1LVU - chains B and C of the 6 polymer chains in the assembly; structure by X-ray diffraction, 2.05 A resolution.

[Chain B]
Molecule: Purine nucleoside phosphorylase
Source organism: Bos taurus
Notes: EC 2.4.2.1
UniProt: P55859 (PNPH_BOVIN); residues 1001-1289 here correspond to UniProt positions 1-289 (UniProt number = residue number - 1000)
Amino-acid sequence (289 residues; numbered 1001 to 1289; the number before each row is that of its first residue):
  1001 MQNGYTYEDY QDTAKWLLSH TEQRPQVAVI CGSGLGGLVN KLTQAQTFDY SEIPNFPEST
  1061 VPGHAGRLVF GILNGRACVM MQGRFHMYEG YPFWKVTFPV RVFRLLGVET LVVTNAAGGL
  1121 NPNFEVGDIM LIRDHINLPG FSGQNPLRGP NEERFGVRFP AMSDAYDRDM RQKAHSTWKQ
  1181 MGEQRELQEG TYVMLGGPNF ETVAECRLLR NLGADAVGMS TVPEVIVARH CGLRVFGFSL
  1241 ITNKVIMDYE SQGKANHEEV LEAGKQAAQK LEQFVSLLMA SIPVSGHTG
Unresolved in the structure: 1001, 1251-1256, 1285-1289
Sequence notes: conflict Gln1144 (Glu144 in P55859)
Curated features (UniProtKB/Swiss-Prot):
  - binding site (phosphate): Ser1033, His1064, Arg1084 to His1086, Ala1116, Ser1220
  - binding site (a purine D-ribonucleoside): Tyr1088, Glu1201, Met1219, Asn1243, His1257
  - site: Asn1243 (Important for substrate specificity)
  - modified residue: Met1001 (N-acetylmethionine), Ser1251 (Phosphoserine)
Ion coordination: Ca2+ site 1: Glu1008 (shared with 1 residue of chain D); Ca2+ site 2: Ser1051, Glu1058 (shared with 1 residue of chain F); Ca2+ site 3: Glu1058 (shared with 2 residues of chain F); Ca2+ site 4: Asp1215 (shared with 1 residue of chain D)
Small-molecule neighbours: 9PP (2,6-diamino-(S)-9-[2-(phosphonomethoxy)propyl]purine): Gly1032, Ser1033, Arg1084, His1086, Thr1114, Asn1115, Ala1116, Ala1117, Gly1118, Leu1195, Phe1200, Glu1201, Val1217, Gly1218, Met1219, Ser1220, Thr1242, Asn1243, Val1245

[Chain C]
Molecule: Purine nucleoside phosphorylase
Source organism: Bos taurus
Notes: EC 2.4.2.1
UniProt: P55859 (PNPH_BOVIN); residues 2001-2289 here correspond to UniProt positions 1-289 (UniProt number = residue number - 2000)
Amino-acid sequence (289 residues; each row starts with the number of its first residue):
  2001 MQNGYTYEDY QDTAKWLLSH TEQRPQVAVI CGSGLGGLVN KLTQAQTFDY SEIPNFPEST
  2061 VPGHAGRLVF GILNGRACVM MQGRFHMYEG YPFWKVTFPV RVFRLLGVET LVVTNAAGGL
  2121 NPNFEVGDIM LIRDHINLPG FSGQNPLRGP NEERFGVRFP AMSDAYDRDM RQKAHSTWKQ
  2181 MGEQRELQEG TYVMLGGPNF ETVAECRLLR NLGADAVGMS TVPEVIVARH CGLRVFGFSL
  2241 ITNKVIMDYE SQGKANHEEV LEAGKQAAQK LEQFVSLLMA SIPVSGHTG
Unresolved in the structure: 2253-2263, 2285-2289
Sequence notes: conflict Gln2144 (Glu144 in P55859)
Curated features (UniProtKB/Swiss-Prot):
  - binding site (phosphate): Ser2033, His2064, Arg2084 to His2086, Ala2116, Ser2220
  - binding site (a purine D-ribonucleoside): Tyr2088, Glu2201, Met2219, Asn2243, His2257
  - site: Asn2243 (Important for substrate specificity)
  - modified residue: Met2001 (N-acetylmethionine), Ser2251 (Phosphoserine)
Ion coordination: Ca2+ site 1: Ser2051, Glu2058 (shared with 1 residue of chain E); Ca2+ site 2: Glu2058 (shared with 2 residues of chain E); Ca2+ site 3: Glu2250 (shared with 1 residue of chain F)
Small-molecule neighbours: 9PP (2,6-diamino-(S)-9-[2-(phosphonomethoxy)propyl]purine): Gly2032, Ser2033, Arg2084, His2086, Asn2115, Ala2116, Ala2117, Gly2118, Phe2200, Glu2201, Val2217, Gly2218, Met2219, Ser2220, Thr2242, Asn2243, Val2245

[Chain B / chain C interface]
Pairs across the interface (52; chain B residue first):
  Met1087(B) - Ser2142(C)
  Met1087(B) - Gly2143(C)
  Met1087(B) - Arg2148(C)  hydrogen bond (backbone-side chain)
  Tyr1088(B) - Arg2148(C)
  Tyr1088(B) - Gly2149(C)  hydrogen bond (backbone-backbone)
  Tyr1088(B) - Arg2158(C)
  Tyr1088(B) - Phe2159(C)
  Glu1089(B) - Gln2002(C)
  Glu1089(B) - Gly2149(C)
  Glu1089(B) - Pro2150(C)
  Gly1090(B) - Gln2002(C)  hydrogen bond (backbone-side chain)
  Gly1090(B) - Arg2148(C)
  Gly1090(B) - Gly2149(C)
  Tyr1091(B) - Arg2148(C)  hydrogen bond (backbone-side chain)
  Pro1092(B) - Arg2148(C)
  Leu1138(B) - Phe2141(C)
  Pro1139(B) - Phe2141(C)
  Pro1139(B) - Ser2142(C)
  Ser1142(B) - Ser2142(C)  hydrogen bond
  Gln1144(B) - Ser2142(C)
  Leu1195(B) - Phe2141(C)
  Gly1196(B) - Gly2140(C)
  Gly1196(B) - Phe2141(C)  hydrogen bond (backbone-backbone)
  Gly1196(B) - Gly2143(C)
  Gly1197(B) - Asn2145(C)
  Pro1198(B) - Leu2147(C)  hydrophobic
  Pro1198(B) - Arg2158(C)
  Pro1198(B) - Phe2159(C)
  Asn1199(B) - Asn2145(C)  hydrogen bond
  Asn1199(B) - Pro2160(C)
  Asn1199(B) - Met2162(C)
  Phe1200(B) - Phe2159(C)  hydrophobic
  Phe1200(B) - Pro2160(C)  hydrogen bond (backbone-backbone)
  Phe1200(B) - Met2162(C)
  Glu1201(B) - Ser2163(C)
  Thr1202(B) - Asp2134(C)
  Thr1202(B) - His2135(C)  hydrogen bond (side chain-backbone)
  Thr1202(B) - Met2162(C)
  Val1203(B) - Asp2134(C)
  Ala1204(B) - Asp2134(C)  hydrogen bond (backbone-side chain)
  Ala1204(B) - His2135(C)
  Ala1204(B) - Ile2136(C)  hydrophobic
  Ala1204(B) - Thr2191(C)
  Glu1205(B) - His2135(C)
  Glu1205(B) - Ile2136(C)
  Glu1205(B) - Asn2137(C)  hydrogen bond (side chain-backbone)
  Leu1208(B) - Ile2136(C)  hydrophobic
  Leu1208(B) - Leu2212(C)  hydrophobic
  Tyr1249(B) - Asp2134(C)  hydrogen bond
  Tyr1249(B) - Arg2168(C)  hydrogen bond (backbone-side chain)
  Tyr1249(B) - Thr2191(C)
  Glu1250(B) - Arg2168(C)  hydrogen bond (backbone-side chain)
Interface residues without a listed pair, chain B (26 interface residues in all): Met1194, Met1219
Interface residues without a listed pair, chain C (26 interface residues in all): Arg2133, Gln2144, Ala2161, Ile2226

[Overview]
Chain B and chain C each contribute 26 residues to their interface; the contacts include 14 hydrogen bonds.
Among the polar pairs are Met1087(B)-Arg2148(C), Gly1090(B)-Gln2002(C) and Tyr1091(B)-Arg2148(C). Ligands of
chain B: compound 9PP. Bound to chain C: compound 9PP.
Both chains are Purine nucleoside phosphorylase (Bos taurus). Entry 1LVU (Crystal structure of calf spleen
purine nucleoside phosphorylase in a new space group with full trimer ...) was determined by X-ray diffraction
(same publication as 1LV8).
